Entry 5JZU (X-ray diffraction, 2.50 A resolution); this record covers chains A and B.

Chain A:
Name: Aspartyl/asparaginyl beta-hydroxylase
From: Homo sapiens
Notes: EC 1.14.11.16
UniProt: Q12797 (ASPH_HUMAN); residues 330-758 here = UniProt positions 330-758
Chain sequence (429 residues; numbered 330 to 758; the number before each row is that of its first residue):
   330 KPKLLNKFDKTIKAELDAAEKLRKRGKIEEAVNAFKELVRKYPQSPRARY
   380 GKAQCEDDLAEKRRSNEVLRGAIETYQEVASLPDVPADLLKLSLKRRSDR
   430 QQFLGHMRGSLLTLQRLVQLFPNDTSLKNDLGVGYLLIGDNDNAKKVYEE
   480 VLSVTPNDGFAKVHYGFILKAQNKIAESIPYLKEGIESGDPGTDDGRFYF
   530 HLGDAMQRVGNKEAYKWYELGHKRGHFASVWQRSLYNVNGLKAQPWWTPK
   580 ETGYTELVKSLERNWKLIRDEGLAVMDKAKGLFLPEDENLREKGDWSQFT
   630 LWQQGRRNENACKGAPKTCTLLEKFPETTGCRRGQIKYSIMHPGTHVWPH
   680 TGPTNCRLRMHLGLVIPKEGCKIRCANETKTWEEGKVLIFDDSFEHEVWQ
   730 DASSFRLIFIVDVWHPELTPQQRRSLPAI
Swiss-Prot annotation at these positions:
  - binding site (2-oxoglutarate): W625, S668, R688 to H690, R735
  - binding site (Fe cation): H679, H725
  - glycosylation (N-linked (GlcNAc...) asparagine): N452, N706
  - natural variant: R735 (R735W: In FDLAB)
Cystine bridges: C641-C648
Ion coordination: Mn2+: H679, H725 (together with N-oxalylglycine) (shared with D103(B) of chain B)
Small-molecule neighbours: N-oxalylglycine (OGA): W625, Q627, S668, M670, H679, R688, H690, F719, D721, H725, V727, R735, I737, I739

Chain B:
Name: Coagulation factor X
Notes: EC 3.4.21.6
UniProt: P00742 (FA10_HUMAN); residue numbers follow UniProt; this construct covers 86-111
Chain sequence (26 residues; each row starts with the number of its first residue):
    86 DGDQCETSPCQNQGKCKDGLGEYTCT
Not modelled in the structure: 86-98
Swiss-Prot annotation at these positions:
  - modified residue: D103 (3R: -3-hydroxyaspartate)
  - natural variant: E91 (E91K: In FA10D)
Cystine bridges: C101-C110
Ion coordination: Mn2+: D103 (together with N-oxalylglycine) (shared with H679(A), H725(A) of chain A)
From the paper describing this entry:
  - post-translational modification sites: D103

Interface between chain A and chain B:
Residue-residue contacts - 43 pairs, chain A then chain B:
  V462(A) with Y108(B), hydrophobic
  L465(A) with Y108(B), hydrophobic
  L466(A) with Y108(B), hydrophobic; T109(B)
  H493(A) with Y108(B), hydrogen bond
  F496(A) with G106(B); E107(B); Y108(B), hydrophobic
  R526(A) with Y108(B), hydrogen bond (side chain-backbone); T109(B)
  F529(A) with L105(B), hydrophobic
  H530(A) with L105(B), hydrogen bond (side chain-backbone)
  Y565(A) with L105(B), hydrophobic; T109(B); C110(B), hydrogen bond (side chain-backbone); T111(B)
  D616(A) with K102(B), salt bridge
  E617(A) with K100(B); C101(B); K102(B), hydrogen bond (side chain-backbone); D103(B), hydrogen bond (side chain-backbone); G104(B), hydrogen bond (side chain-backbone)
  L619(A) with D103(B)
  W625(A) with D103(B)
  Q627(A) with D103(B)
  Q633(A) with K100(B)
  Q664(A) with K102(B); D103(B)
  K666(A) with D103(B), salt bridge
  H679(A) with D103(B), salt bridge
  T680(A) with D103(B); G104(B)
  G681(A) with D103(B); L105(B)
  P682(A) with C101(B); G104(B); L105(B), hydrophobic
  R686(A) with K102(B), hydrogen bond (side chain-backbone)
  R688(A) with K102(B); D103(B), salt bridge
  A757(A) with T111(B)
  I758(A) with C101(B); T111(B)
Other interface residues (no listed pair), chain A (31 interface residues in all): A500, R562, S563, L564, D721, P756

Overview:
Chain A and chain B form an interface of 31 and 12 residues respectively; the contacts include 8 hydrogen
bonds and 4 salt bridges. Polar pairs include D616(A)-K102(B), K666(A)-D103(B) and H679(A)-D103(B). Chain A
binds N-oxalylglycine. The paper reports a modification site at D103(B).
Here chain A is Aspartyl/asparaginyl beta-hydroxylase (Homo sapiens) and chain B is Coagulation factor X.
Entry 5JZU (Aspartyl/Asparaginyl beta-hydroxylase (AspH)oxygenase and TPR domains in complex with manganese,
N-oxalylglycine and factor X substrate peptide ...) was determined by X-ray diffraction, deposited together
with 5JQY, 5JZ8 and 6RK9.
